Entry 5G21 (X-ray diffraction, 1.50 A resolution); this record covers chain A.

[Chain A]
Name: Glycylpeptide N-tetradecanoyltransferase
From: Leishmania major
Notes: EC 2.3.1.97
UniProt: Q4Q5S8 (Q4Q5S8_LEIMA); residues 11-421 here = UniProt positions 11-421
Chain sequence (411 residues; each row starts with the number of its first residue):
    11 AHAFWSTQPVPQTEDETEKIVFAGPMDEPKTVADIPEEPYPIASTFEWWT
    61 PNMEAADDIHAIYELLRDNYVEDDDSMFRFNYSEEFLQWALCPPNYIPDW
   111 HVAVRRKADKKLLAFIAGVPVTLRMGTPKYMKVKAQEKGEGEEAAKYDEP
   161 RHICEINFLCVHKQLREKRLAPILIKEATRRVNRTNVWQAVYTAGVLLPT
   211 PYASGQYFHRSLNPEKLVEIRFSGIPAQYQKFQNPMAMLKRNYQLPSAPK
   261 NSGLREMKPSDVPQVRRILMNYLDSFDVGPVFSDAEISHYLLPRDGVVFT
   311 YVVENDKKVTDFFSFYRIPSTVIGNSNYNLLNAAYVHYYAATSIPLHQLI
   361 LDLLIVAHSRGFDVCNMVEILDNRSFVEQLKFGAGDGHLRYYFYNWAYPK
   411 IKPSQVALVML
Bound ions: Mg2+: Leu-175 (together with tetradecanoyl-coa)
Small-molecule neighbours:
  - tetradecanoyl-coa (MYA): Ala-11, His-12, Ala-13, Phe-14, Trp-15, Asn-79, Tyr-80, Val-81, Ile-126, Ile-166, Asn-167, Phe-168, Leu-169, Cys-170, Val-171, Leu-175, Arg-176, Glu-177, Lys-178, Arg-179, Leu-180, Ala-181, Pro-182, Ile-185, Thr-189, Val-192, Asn-193, Val-197, Trp-198, Gln-199, Ala-200, Tyr-202, Thr-203, Ala-204, Val-206, Leu-208, Tyr-404
  - YN4 (ethyl 4-[(2-cyanoethyl)sulfanyl]-6-{[6-(piperazin-1-yl)): Tyr-80, Val-81, Glu-82, Asp-83, Phe-88, Arg-89, Phe-90, Asn-167, Thr-203, Ala-204, Gly-205, Tyr-217, Phe-218, His-219, Phe-232, Ser-330, Leu-341, Ala-343, Tyr-345, Val-374, Asn-376, Asp-396, Leu-399, Met-420, Leu-421
Reported in the primary citation:
  - binding site for YN4: Leu-421

[Summary]
Ligands of chain A: tetradecanoyl-coa and compound YN4. From the paper: a binding site for YN4 at Leu-421.
Chain A is Glycylpeptide N-tetradecanoyltransferase (Leishmania major); the structure, Leishmania major
N-myristoyltransferase in complex with a quinoline inhibitor (compound 26), was determined by X-ray
diffraction together with 5G1Z, 5G20 and 5G22 from the same study.
